Entry 4OFA (X-ray diffraction, 1.55 A resolution); this record covers chains A and D of the 3 polymer chains in the assembly.

[Chain A]
Name: Methyl-CpG-binding domain protein 4
Organism: Homo sapiens
Notes: EC 3.2.2.-; fragment: catalytic domain of MBD4
UniProtKB: O95243 (MBD4_HUMAN); numbering as in UniProt (aligned over 426-580)
Chain sequence (192 residues; row label = number of the first residue in the row):
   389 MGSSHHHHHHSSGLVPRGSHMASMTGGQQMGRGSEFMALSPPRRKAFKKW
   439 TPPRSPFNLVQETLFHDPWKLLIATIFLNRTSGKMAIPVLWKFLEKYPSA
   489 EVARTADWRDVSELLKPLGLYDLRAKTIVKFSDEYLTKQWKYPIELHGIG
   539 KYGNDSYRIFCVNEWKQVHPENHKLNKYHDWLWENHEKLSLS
Not modelled in the structure: 389-437, 580
Differences from the reference sequence: expression tag (389-425); engineered mutation Asn-560 (Asp in O95243)
UniProt features mapped onto this chain:
  - modified residue: Ser-428 (Phosphoserine)

[Chain D]
Molecule: 12-mer DNA(G)
Sequence (12 nucleotides; numbered 1 to 12; the number before each row is that of its first residue):
     1 GCTGCGCGCTGG

[How chain A and chain D interact]
Residue-residue contacts (19):
  Arg-468(A) / DG6(D)  hydrogen bond to the base
  Thr-469(A) / DG6(D)  hydrogen bond to the base
  Lys-472(A) / DT10(D)  salt bridge to the phosphate
  Met-473(A) / DG8(D)  phosphate contact
  Met-473(A) / DC9(D)  sugar contact
  Lys-504(A) / DC7(D)  sugar contact
  Pro-505(A) / DC7(D)  sugar contact
  Pro-505(A) / DG8(D)  sugar contact
  Leu-506(A) / DG6(D)  hydrogen bond to the base
  Leu-506(A) / DC7(D)  base contact
  Gly-507(A) / DG6(D)  base contact
  Gly-507(A) / DC7(D)  hydrogen bond to the sugar
  Leu-508(A) / DC5(D)  base contact
  Leu-508(A) / DG6(D)  hydrogen bond to the sugar
  Tyr-509(A) / DG6(D)  hydrogen bond to the phosphate
  Tyr-509(A) / DC7(D)  hydrogen bond to the phosphate
  Asp-510(A) / DG6(D)  hydrogen bond to the phosphate
  Leu-511(A) / DC5(D)  base contact
  Leu-511(A) / DG6(D)  hydrogen bond to the phosphate
Interface residues without a listed pair, chain A (13 interface residues in all): Arg-512
Interface residues without a listed pair, chain D (7 interface residues in all): DG4

[Overview]
13 residues of chain A face 7 of chain D across their interface, with 9 hydrogen bonds and 1 salt bridge.
Polar pairs include Arg-468(A)/DG6(D), Thr-469(A)/DG6(D) and Leu-506(A)/DG6(D).
Chain A is Methyl-CpG-binding domain protein 4 (Homo sapiens) and chain D is a 12-mer DNA(G); the structure,
Structural basis for thymine glycosylase activity on T:O6-methylG mismatch by methyl-CpG binding domain
protein 4: Implications ..., was determined by X-ray diffraction.
